PDB entry 4G7H | X-ray diffraction, 2.90 A resolution | chains F and H of the 8 polymer chains in the assembly

== Chain F ==
Protein: RNA polymerase sigma factor
Organism: Thermus thermophilus
Reference sequence: Q5SKW1 (Q5SKW1_THET8); residues 1-423 here = UniProt positions 1-423
Amino-acid sequence (443 residues; row label = number of the first residue in the row; numbers below 1 keep their minus sign (Met-19 is residue -19)):
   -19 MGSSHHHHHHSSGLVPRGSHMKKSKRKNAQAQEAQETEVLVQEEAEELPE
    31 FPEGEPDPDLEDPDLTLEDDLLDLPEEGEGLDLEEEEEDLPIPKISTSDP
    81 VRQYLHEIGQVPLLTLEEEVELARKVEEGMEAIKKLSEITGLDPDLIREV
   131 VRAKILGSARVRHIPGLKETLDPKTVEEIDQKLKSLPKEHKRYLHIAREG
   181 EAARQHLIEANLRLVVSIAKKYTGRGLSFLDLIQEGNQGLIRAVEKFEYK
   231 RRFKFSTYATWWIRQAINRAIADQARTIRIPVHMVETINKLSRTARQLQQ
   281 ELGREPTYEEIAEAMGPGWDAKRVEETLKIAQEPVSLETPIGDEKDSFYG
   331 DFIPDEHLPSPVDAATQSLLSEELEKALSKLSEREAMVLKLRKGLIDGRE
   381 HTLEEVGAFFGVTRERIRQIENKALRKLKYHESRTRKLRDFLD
Unresolved in the structure: -19 to 77
Construct notes: expression tag (-19 to 0)
Ion coordination: Mg2+: Ala292, Gly296, Trp299

== Chain H ==
Molecule: 27-nt DNA strand
Sequence (27 nucleotides; each row starts with the number of its first residue):
     1 TATAATGGGAGCTGTCACGGATGCAGG
Unresolved in the structure: 25-27

== How chain F and chain H interact ==
Contacting residue pairs (42; chain F residue first):
  Asp79(F) with DG8(H), hydrogen bond to the base
  Val81(F) with DG8(H), base contact
  Arg82(F) with DG8(H), hydrogen bond to the base; DG9(H), base contact
  Leu85(F) with DG7(H), base contact; DG8(H), base contact
  His86(F) with DG7(H), base contact
  Gly89(F) with DG7(H), base contact
  Leu93(F) with DT6(H), base contact
  Glu99(F) with DT6(H), base contact
  Ala190(F) with DT6(H), base contact
  Asn191(F) with DT6(H), hydrogen bond to the base
  Arg193(F) with DT6(H), phosphate contact; DG7(H), hydrogen bond to the base
  Leu194(F) with DA5(H), sugar contact; DT6(H), hydrogen bond to the base
  Val196(F) with DG8(H), sugar contact
  Ser197(F) with DT6(H), sugar contact
  Lys200(F) with DG8(H), salt bridge to the phosphate; DG9(H), phosphate contact
  Phe209(F) with DG8(H), sugar contact
  Lys226(F) with DT1(H), base contact; DA2(H), base contact
  Phe227(F) with DA2(H), base contact
  Glu228(F) with DA2(H), hydrogen bond to the base
  Arg231(F) with DA2(H), hydrogen bond to the base
  Phe233(F) with DA2(H), sugar contact; DT3(H), sugar contact; DA4(H), phosphate contact
  Lys234(F) with DA4(H), hydrogen bond to the phosphate; DA5(H), salt bridge to the phosphate
  Ser236(F) with DA4(H), sugar contact; DA5(H), hydrogen bond to the phosphate; DT6(H), base contact
  Thr237(F) with DA2(H), phosphate contact; DT3(H), sugar contact; DA4(H), hydrogen bond to the phosphate; DA5(H), base contact
  Tyr238(F) with DT1(H), base contact; DA2(H), stacking on the base
  Thr240(F) with DA5(H), base contact
  Trp241(F) with DT1(H), sugar contact
Also at the interface, not in a pair above, chain F (33 interface residues in all): Ile88, Gln90, Leu192, Arg232, Trp242, Arg244

== Summary ==
The interface between chain F and chain H involves 33 residues on one side and 9 on the other; the contacts
include 10 hydrogen bonds, 2 salt bridges and 1 aromatic stacking contact. Polar contacts include
Asp79(F)-DG8(H), Arg82(F)-DG8(H) and Asn191(F)-DT6(H).
Here chain F is RNA polymerase sigma factor (Thermus thermophilus) and chain H is a 27-nt DNA strand. Entry
4G7H (Crystal structure of Thermus thermophilus transcription initiation complex) was determined by X-ray
diffraction together with 4G7O and 4G7Z from the same study.
